Entry 6B5H (X-ray diffraction, 2.30 A resolution); this record covers chains B and C of the 4 polymer chains in the assembly.

# Chain B (and C)
Name: Retinal dehydrogenase 2
Organism: Homo sapiens
Notes: EC 1.2.1.36; chain C of this document is another copy of the same molecule, construct and numbering; everything in this record applies to it too
Reference sequence: O94788 (AL1A2_HUMAN); numbering as in UniProt (aligned over 26-518)
Amino-acid sequence (493 residues; numbered 26 to 518; the number before each row is that of its first residue):
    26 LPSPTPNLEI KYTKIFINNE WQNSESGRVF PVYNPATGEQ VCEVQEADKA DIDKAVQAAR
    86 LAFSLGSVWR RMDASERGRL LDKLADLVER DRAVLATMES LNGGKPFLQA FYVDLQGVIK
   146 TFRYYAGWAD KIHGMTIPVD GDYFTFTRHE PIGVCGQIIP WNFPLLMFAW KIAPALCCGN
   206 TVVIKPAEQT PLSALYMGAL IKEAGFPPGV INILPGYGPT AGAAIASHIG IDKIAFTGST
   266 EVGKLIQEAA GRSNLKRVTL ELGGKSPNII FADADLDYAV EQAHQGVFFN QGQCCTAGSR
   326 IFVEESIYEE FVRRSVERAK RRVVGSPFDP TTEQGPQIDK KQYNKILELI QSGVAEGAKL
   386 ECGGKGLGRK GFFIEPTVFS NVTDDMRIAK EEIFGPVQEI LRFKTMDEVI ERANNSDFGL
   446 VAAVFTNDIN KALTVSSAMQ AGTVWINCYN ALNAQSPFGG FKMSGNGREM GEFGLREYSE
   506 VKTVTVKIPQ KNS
Not modelled in the structure: 26
Ligand contacts:
  - CU4 (1-(4-cyanophenyl)-N-(3-fluorophenyl)-3-[4-(methylsulfonyl)phenyl]-1H-pyrazole-4-carboxamide): Val138, Gly142, Lys145, Thr146, Asn187, Phe188, Leu191, Met192, Trp195, Gln307, Gln310, Phe314, Cys319, Cys320, Thr321, Tyr474, Asn475, Leu477, Asn478, Ala479, Phe483
  - NAD (nicotinamide-adenine-dinucleotide): Ile183, Ile184, Pro185, Trp186, Asn187, Met192, Lys210, Pro211, Ala212, Glu213, Tyr242, Gly243, Pro244, Gly247, Ala248, Phe261, Thr262, Gly263, Ser264, Val267, Leu270, Ile271, Glu286, Leu287, Gly288, Cys320, Phe419, Leu445, Phe483
Swiss-Prot annotation at these positions:
  - active site: Glu286 (Proton acceptor), Cys320 (Nucleophile)
  - binding site (NAD(+)): Ile184 to Trp186, Lys210 to Glu213, Ser264 to Glu266, Lys366 to Lys370, Glu417
  - site: Asn187 (Transition state stabilizer)
  - modified residue: Tyr168 (Phosphotyrosine), Ser351 (Phosphoserine)
  - natural variant: Gln182 (Q182K: In DIH4), Arg347 (R347H: In DIH4), Ala383 (A383T: In DIH4; uncertain significance), Ser461 (S461Y: In DIH4)
Reported in the primary citation:
  - binding site for CU4: Asn187, Phe188, Phe314, Cys320, Thr321
  - specificity-determining residues: Val138, Gly142, Thr321, Leu477 (proposed by the authors, not directly observed)

# How chain B and chain C interact
Pairs across the interface (26; chain B residue first):
  Arg104(B) with Asp107(C), salt bridge; Arg148(C)
  Asp107(B) with Asp107(C)
  Arg148(B) with Arg104(C)
  Tyr149(B) with Asp155(C); Lys156(C), hydrogen bond (backbone-side chain)
  Gly152(B) with Gly152(C); Lys156(C)
  Trp153(B) with Lys156(C)
  Asp155(B) with Tyr149(C); Gln480(C), hydrogen bond
  Lys156(B) with Tyr149(C), hydrogen bond (side chain-backbone); Gly152(C); Trp153(C)
  His158(B) with Glu497(C), salt bridge
  Leu458(B) with Val511(C), hydrophobic; Ile513(C), hydrophobic
  Thr459(B) with Pro514(C)
  Gln480(B) with Ser100(C); Asp155(C), hydrogen bond
  Glu497(B) with His158(C), salt bridge
  Val511(B) with Ile454(C), hydrophobic; Leu458(C), hydrophobic
  Ile513(B) with Leu458(C), hydrophobic
  Pro514(B) with Asn455(C); Thr459(C)
Also at the interface, not in a pair above, chain B (21 interface residues in all): Ser100, Phe169, Ile454, Asn455, Lys512
Also at the interface, not in a pair above, chain C (22 interface residues in all): Asp111, Phe169, Lys512

# In short
21 residues of chain B face 22 of chain C across their interface; the contacts include 4 hydrogen bonds and 3
salt bridges. Polar contacts include Arg104(B)-Asp107(C), His158(B)-Glu497(C) and Tyr149(B)-Lys156(C). From
the paper: a binding site for CU4 at Asn187(B), Phe188(B) and Phe314(B) among others; specificity determinants
Val138(B), Gly142(B) and Thr321(B) among others.
Chain B and chain C are both Retinal dehydrogenase 2 (Homo sapiens); the structure, ALDH1A2 liganded with NAD
and 1-(4-cyanophenyl)-N-(3-fluorophenyl)-3-[4-(methylsulfonyl)phenyl]-1H-pyrazole-4-carboxamide (compound
CM121), was determined by X-ray diffraction together with 6ALJ, 6B5G and 6B5I from the same study.
